Entry 7OE8 (X-ray diffraction, 1.30 A resolution); this record covers chain A.

# Chain A
Protein: Bromodomain-containing protein 2
Organism: Homo sapiens
UniProtKB: P25440 (BRD2_HUMAN); residues 344-455 here = UniProt positions 344-455
Amino-acid sequence (115 residues; row label = number of the first residue in the row):
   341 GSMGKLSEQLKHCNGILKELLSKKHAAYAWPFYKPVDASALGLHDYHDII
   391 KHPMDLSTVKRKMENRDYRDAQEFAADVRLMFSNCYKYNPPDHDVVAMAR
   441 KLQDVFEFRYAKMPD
Unresolved in the structure: 341-343
Construct notes: expression tag (341-343)
Small-molecule neighbours: V9Q ((3S)-3-(1H-indol-4-yl)-N7-methyl-N5-[(1R,5S)-3-oxabicyclo[3.1.0]hexan-6-yl]-2,3-dihydro-1-benzofuran-5,7-dicarboxamide): Trp370, Pro371, Phe372, Val376, Leu381, Leu383, Tyr428, Asn429, Pro430, His433, Asp434, Val435, Met438

# Overview
Ligands of chain A: compound V9Q.
Chain A is Bromodomain-containing protein 2 (Homo sapiens); the structure, C-TERMINAL BROMODOMAIN OF HUMAN
BRD2 WITH
N5-((1R,5S,6r)-3-oxabicyclo[3.1.0]hexan-6-yl)-3-(1H-indol-4-yl)-N7-methyl-2,3-dihydrobenzofuran-5,7-dicarboxamide,
was determined by X-ray diffraction (same publication as 7OE9).
